6B1V - chains A and B of the 3 polymer chains in the assembly; structure by X-ray diffraction, 2.84 A resolution.

# Chain A (and B)
Protein: Iota-carrageenan sulfatase
Notes: chain B of this document is another copy of the same molecule, construct and numbering; everything in this record applies to it too
Amino-acid sequence (452 residues; each row starts with the number of its first residue):
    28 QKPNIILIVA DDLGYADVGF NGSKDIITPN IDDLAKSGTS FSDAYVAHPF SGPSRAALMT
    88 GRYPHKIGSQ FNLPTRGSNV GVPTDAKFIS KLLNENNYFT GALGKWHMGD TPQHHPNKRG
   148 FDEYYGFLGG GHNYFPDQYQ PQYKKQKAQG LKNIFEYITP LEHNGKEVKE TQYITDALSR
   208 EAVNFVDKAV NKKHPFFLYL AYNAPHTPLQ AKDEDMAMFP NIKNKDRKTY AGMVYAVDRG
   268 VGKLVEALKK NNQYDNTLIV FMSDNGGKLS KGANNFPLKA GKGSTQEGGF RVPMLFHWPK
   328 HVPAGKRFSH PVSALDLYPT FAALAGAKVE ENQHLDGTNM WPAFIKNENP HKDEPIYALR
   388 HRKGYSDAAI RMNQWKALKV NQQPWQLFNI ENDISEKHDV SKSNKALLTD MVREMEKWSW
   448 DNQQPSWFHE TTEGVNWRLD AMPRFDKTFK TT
Metal / ion sites: Ca2+: D38, D39, D291, N292 (together with 4-O-sulfo-beta-D-galactopyranose)

# Interface between chain A and chain B
Residue-residue contacts (38; chain A residue first):
  H361(A) with Q140(B)
  D380(A) with K179(B), hydrogen bond (backbone-side chain)
  E381(A) with K179(B), salt bridge
  M399(A) with K179(B)
  A433(A) with L178(B)
  D437(A) with L178(B); K179(B), hydrogen bond (side chain-backbone); N180(B), hydrogen bond (side chain-backbone)
  R440(A) with R103(B); N180(B)
  E441(A) with K179(B); N180(B), hydrogen bond
  E443(A) with R103(B), salt bridge; T458(B), hydrogen bond
  K444(A) with G104(B); S105(B); N106(B)
  W445(A) with N106(B)
  W447(A) with P101(B); G104(B); S105(B); V107(B); F455(B); E457(B); T458(B)
  D448(A) with N106(B), hydrogen bond; V107(B)
  Q451(A) with R465(B)
  A468(A) with R465(B), hydrogen bond (backbone-side chain); L466(B)
  M469(A) with R465(B), hydrogen bond (backbone-side chain)
  P470(A) with V462(B); R465(B), hydrogen bond (backbone-side chain)
  R471(A) with V462(B)
  F472(A) with T458(B)
  D473(A) with T458(B); T459(B); V462(B)
Other interface residues (no listed pair), chain A (21 interface residues in all): K93
Other interface residues (no listed pair), chain B (20 interface residues in all): G177, S453, W454

# Overview
The interface between chain A and chain B involves 21 residues on one side and 20 on the other, with 9
hydrogen bonds and 2 salt bridges. Polar contacts include E381(A)-K179(B), E443(A)-R103(B) and
D380(A)-K179(B). D38(A), D39(A), D291(A) and N292(A) form the Ca2+ site.
Both chains are Iota-carrageenan sulfatase. Entry 6B1V (Crystal structure of Ps i-CgsB C78S in complex with
i-neocarratetraose) was determined by X-ray diffraction together with 6B0J, 6B0K and 6BIA from the same study.
